8HQS - chains A and H of the 7 polymer chains in the assembly; structure by electron microscopy, 3.20 A resolution.

# Chain A
Name: Structural maintenance of chromosomes protein 5
From: Saccharomyces cerevisiae S288C
Reference sequence: Q08204 (SMC5_YEAST); residues 1-1093 here = UniProt positions 1-1093
Chain sequence (1093 residues; row label = number of the first residue in the row):
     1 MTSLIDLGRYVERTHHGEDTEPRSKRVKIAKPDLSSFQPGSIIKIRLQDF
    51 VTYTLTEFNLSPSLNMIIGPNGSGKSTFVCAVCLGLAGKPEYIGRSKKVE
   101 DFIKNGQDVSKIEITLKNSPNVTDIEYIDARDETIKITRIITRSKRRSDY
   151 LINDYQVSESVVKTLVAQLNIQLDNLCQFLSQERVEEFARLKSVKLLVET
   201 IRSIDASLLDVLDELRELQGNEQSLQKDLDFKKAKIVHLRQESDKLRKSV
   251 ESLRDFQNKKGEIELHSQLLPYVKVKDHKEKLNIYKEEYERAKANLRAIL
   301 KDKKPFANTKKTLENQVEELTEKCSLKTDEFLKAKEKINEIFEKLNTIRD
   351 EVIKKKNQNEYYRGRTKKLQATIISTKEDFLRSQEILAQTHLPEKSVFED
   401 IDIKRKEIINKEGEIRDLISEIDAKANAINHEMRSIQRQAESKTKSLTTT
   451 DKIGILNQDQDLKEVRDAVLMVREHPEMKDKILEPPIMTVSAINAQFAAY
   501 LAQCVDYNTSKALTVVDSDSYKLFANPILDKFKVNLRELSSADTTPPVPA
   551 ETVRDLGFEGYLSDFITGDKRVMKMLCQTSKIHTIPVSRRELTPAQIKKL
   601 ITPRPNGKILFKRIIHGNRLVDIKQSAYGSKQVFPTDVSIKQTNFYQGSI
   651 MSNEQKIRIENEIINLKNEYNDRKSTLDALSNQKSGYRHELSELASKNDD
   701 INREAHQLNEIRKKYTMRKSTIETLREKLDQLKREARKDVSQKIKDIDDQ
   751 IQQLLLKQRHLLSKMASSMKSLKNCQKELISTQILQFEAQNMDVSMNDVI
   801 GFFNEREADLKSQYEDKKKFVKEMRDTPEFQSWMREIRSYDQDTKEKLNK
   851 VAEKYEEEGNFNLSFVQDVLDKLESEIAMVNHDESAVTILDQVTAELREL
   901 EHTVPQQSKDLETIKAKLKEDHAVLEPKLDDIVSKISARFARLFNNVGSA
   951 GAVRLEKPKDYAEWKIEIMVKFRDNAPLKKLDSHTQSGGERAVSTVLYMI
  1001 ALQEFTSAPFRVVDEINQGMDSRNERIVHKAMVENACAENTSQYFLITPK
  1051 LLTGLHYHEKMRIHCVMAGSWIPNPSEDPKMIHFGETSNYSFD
Unresolved in the structure: 1-24, 231-905

# Chain H
Name: Non-structural maintenance of chromosome element 4
From: Saccharomyces cerevisiae S288C
Reference sequence: P43124 (NSE4_YEAST); numbering as in UniProt (aligned over 1-402)
Chain sequence (402 residues; each row starts with the number of its first residue):
     1 MSSTVISRKRRNSTVTEPDSSGETRKQKKSRSDEKSSSSKDGDPQLEFKV
    51 LQGYRDLESEMHKGRAQVTRTGDIGVAMDNLNAVDSLFNKVIGIKNNGLF
   101 AHDARAMVSISELAQISVRNLKFDDSRSMVNLENIVNSLKRYMLKEHFKL
   151 NNIAENRNDLTLAADEQSAADQQEESDGDIDRTPDDNHTDKATSSFKATS
   201 MRHSYLQQFSHYNEFSQFNWFRIGALYNTISKNAPITDHLMGPLSIEKKP
   251 RVLTQRRRNNDQVGEKITAEKITQHSLNSTQQETTPEQVKKCFKKLSKKL
   301 GPEGSINLFKFIIDPNSFSRSIENLFYTSFLIKEGKLLMEHDEEGLPTIK
   351 IKQSISHTDSRSKEIERQRRRAAHQNHIIFQMDMPTWRKLIKKYNITSPF
   401 LD
Unresolved in the structure: 1-215, 251-295

# Chain A / chain H interface
Contacting residue pairs (32):
  Val109(A) - Arg361(H)
  Lys111(A) - Ser360(H)
  Lys111(A) - Arg361(H)
  Glu113(A) - Ser360(H)  hydrogen bond
  Glu126(A) - Lys333(H)
  Tyr127(A) - Leu296(H)
  Tyr127(A) - Phe330(H)
  Tyr127(A) - Ser354(H)  hydrogen bond
  Tyr127(A) - Ser356(H)  hydrogen bond
  Ile128(A) - Leu296(H)
  Asp129(A) - Leu296(H)  hydrogen bond (side chain-backbone)
  Asp129(A) - Lys298(H)  salt bridge
  Lys136(A) - Ser360(H)
  Thr138(A) - Ser360(H)  hydrogen bond
  Ile140(A) - Arg361(H)
  Asp149(A) - Glu364(H)
  Leu151(A) - Ser360(H)
  Leu151(A) - Arg361(H)
  Leu151(A) - Glu364(H)
  Leu151(A) - Arg367(H)
  Asp154(A) - Asp359(H)
  Asp154(A) - Ser360(H)
  Asp154(A) - Lys363(H)
  Asp154(A) - Arg367(H)
  Tyr155(A) - Glu334(H)
  Tyr155(A) - Ile355(H)  hydrogen bond (side chain-backbone)
  Tyr155(A) - Lys363(H)  hydrogen bond
  Tyr155(A) - Arg367(H)
  Gln156(A) - Lys333(H)  hydrogen bond (side chain-backbone)
  Gln156(A) - Glu334(H)  hydrogen bond (side chain-backbone)
  Gln156(A) - Glu364(H)
  Gln156(A) - Arg367(H)
Also at the interface, not in a pair above, chain A (17 interface residues in all): Ile125, Val157
Also at the interface, not in a pair above, chain H (16 interface residues in all): Gly335, Ser362

# Overview
17 residues of chain A and 16 residues of chain H are in contact, with 9 hydrogen bonds and 1 salt bridge.
Polar contacts include Asp129(A)-Lys298(H), Glu113(A)-Ser360(H) and Tyr127(A)-Ser354(H).
Chain A is Structural maintenance of chromosomes protein 5 and chain H is Non-structural maintenance of
chromosome element 4, both from Saccharomyces cerevisiae S288C; the structure, Cryo-EM structure of 8-subunit
Smc5/6 head region, was determined by electron microscopy together with 7YLM, 7YMD, 7YQH, 8I13, 8I21, 8I4U and
6 further entries from the same study.
